Entry 5GWD (X-ray diffraction, 1.89 A resolution); this record covers chain A.

# Chain A
Protein: Myroilysin
Source organism: Myroides sp. CSLB8
UniProt: A0A0P0DZ84 (A0A0P0DZ84_9FLAO); residues 2-244 here correspond to UniProt positions 31-273 (UniProt number = residue number + 29)
Amino-acid sequence (252 residues; numbered 1 to 252; the number before each row is that of its first residue):
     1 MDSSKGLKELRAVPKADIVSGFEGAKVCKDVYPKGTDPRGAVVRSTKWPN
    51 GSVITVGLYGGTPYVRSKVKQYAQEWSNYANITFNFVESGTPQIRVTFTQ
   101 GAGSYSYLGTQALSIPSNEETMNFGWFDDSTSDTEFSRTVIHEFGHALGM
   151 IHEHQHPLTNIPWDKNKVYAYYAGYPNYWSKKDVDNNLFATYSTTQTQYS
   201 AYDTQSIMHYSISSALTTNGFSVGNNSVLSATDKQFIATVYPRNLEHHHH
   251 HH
Unresolved in the structure: 1-5, 245-252
Sequence notes: expression tag (1, 245-252)
Modified residues: Lys-26, Lys-47, Lys-70, Lys-181, Lys-234 (N-dimethyl-lysine; MLY)
Ion coordination: Zn2+: Cys-28, His-142, His-146, His-152

# In short
Cys-28, His-142, His-146 and His-152 coordinate Zn2+.
Chain A is Myroilysin (Myroides sp. CSLB8); the structure, Structure of Myroilysin, was determined by X-ray
diffraction (same publication as 5CZW).
